PDB entry 5ZBA | X-ray diffraction, 3.50 A resolution | chains A and B of the 4 polymer chains in the assembly

[Chain A]
Protein: DNA damage response protein Rtt109, putative
Source organism: Neosartorya fumigata (strain ATCC MYA-4609 / Af293 / CBS 101355 / FGSC A1100)
UniProtKB: Q4WUS9 (Q4WUS9_ASPFU); residue numbers follow UniProt; this construct covers 1-543
Chain sequence (544 residues; row label = number of the first residue in the row; numbering starts at 0):
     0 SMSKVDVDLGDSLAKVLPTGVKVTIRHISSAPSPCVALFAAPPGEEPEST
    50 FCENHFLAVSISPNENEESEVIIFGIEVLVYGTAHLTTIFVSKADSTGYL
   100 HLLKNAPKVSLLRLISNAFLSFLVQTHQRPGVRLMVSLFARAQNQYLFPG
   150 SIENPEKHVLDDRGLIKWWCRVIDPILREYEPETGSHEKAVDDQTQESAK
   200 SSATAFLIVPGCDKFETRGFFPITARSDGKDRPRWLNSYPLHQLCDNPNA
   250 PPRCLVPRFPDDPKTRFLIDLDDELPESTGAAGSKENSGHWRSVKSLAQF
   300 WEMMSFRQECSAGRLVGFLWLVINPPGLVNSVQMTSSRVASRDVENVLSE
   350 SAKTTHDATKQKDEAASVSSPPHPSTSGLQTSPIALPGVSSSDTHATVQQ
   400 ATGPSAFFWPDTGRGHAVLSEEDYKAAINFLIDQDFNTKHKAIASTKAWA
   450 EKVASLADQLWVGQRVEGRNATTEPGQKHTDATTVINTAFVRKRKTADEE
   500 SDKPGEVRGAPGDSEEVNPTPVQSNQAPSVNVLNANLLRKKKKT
Not modelled in the structure: 0-6, 184-198, 276-285, 326-405, 472-543
Differences from the reference sequence: expression tag (0)
Modified positions: Lys263 (N(6)-acetyllysine; ALY)
Disulfides: Cys34-Cys51
Small-molecule neighbours: coenzyme A (COA): Phe73, Ala93, Asp94, Ser95, Val108, Ser109, Leu110, Leu111, Arg112, Phe138, Ala139, Arg140, Ala141, Gln142, Asn143, Tyr145, Glu155, Lys156, His157, Val158, Leu159, Leu164, Trp167, Trp168, Arg170
From the paper describing this entry:
  - binding site for coenzyme A: Tyr145, Trp168
  - catalytic residues: Tyr145, Trp168
  - contacts within the chain: Asp261-Lys263 (hydrogen bond)
  - post-translational modification sites: Lys263
  - mutagenesis - R265E/R306E: abolished catalytic activity
  - conformationally variable residues (loop rearrangement): Gln142 to Gly149

[Chain B]
Protein: Histone chaperone asf1
Source organism: Neosartorya fumigata (strain ATCC MYA-4609 / Af293 / CBS 101355 / FGSC A1100)
UniProtKB: Q4WXX5 (ASF1_ASPFU); residues 1-154 here = UniProt positions 1-154
Chain sequence (188 residues; numbered -33 to 154; the number before each row is that of its first residue; numbers below 1 keep their minus sign (Met-33 is residue -33)):
   -33 MGSSHHHHHHSSGLVPRGSHMASMTGGQQMGRGSMSVVSLLGVKIVNNPA
    17 PFLAPYQFEITFECLEQLQKDLEWKLTYVGSATSSEYDQELDSLLVGPIP
    67 VGVNKFLFEADAPDLKRIPTSEILGVTVILLTCSYDGREFVRVGYYVNNE
   117 YDSEELTQDPPAKPIIERIRRNILAEKPRVTRFAIKWD
Not modelled in the structure: -33 to 0
Differences from the reference sequence: expression tag (-33 to 0)
From the paper describing this entry:
  - mutagenesis - R148E (less than 2 fold): decreased binding to DNA damage response protein Rtt109, putative (chain A)
  - mutagenesis - V146P/T147P: decreased catalytic activity with DNA damage response protein Rtt109, putative (chain A)
  - mutagenesis - V146P/T147P: decreased binding to H3-H4

[Chain A / chain B interface]
Pairs across the interface - 6 pairs, chain A then chain B:
  Gly210(A) - Arg148(B)
  Asp212(A) - Met1(B)
  Phe214(A) - Met1(B)  hydrophobic
  Phe214(A) - Glu29(B)
  Glu215(A) - Arg148(B)  salt bridge
  Gly312(A) - Arg145(B)  hydrogen bond (backbone-side chain)
Interface residues without a listed pair, chain B (5 interface residues in all): Leu31
Interface features reported in the paper:
  - residue pairs: Glu215(A)-Arg148(B) (salt bridge)

[Summary]
The chain A/chain B interface involves 5 residues from each chain; the contacts include 1 hydrogen bond and 1
salt bridge. Among the polar pairs are Glu215(A)-Arg148(B) and Gly312(A)-Arg145(B). The authors report a salt
bridge between Glu215(A) and Arg148(B). The paper reports catalytic residues Tyr145(A) and Trp168(A);
R265E/R306E of chain A abolish catalytic activity; 3 substitutions were tested in all.
Here chain A is DNA damage response protein Rtt109, putative and chain B is Histone chaperone asf1, both from
Neosartorya fumigata (strain ATCC MYA-4609 / Af293 / CBS 101355 / FGSC A1100). Entry 5ZBA (Crystal structure
of Rtt109-Asf1-H3-H4-CoA complex) was determined by X-ray diffraction (same publication as 5ZB9 and 5ZBB).
